Entry 5KRY (X-ray diffraction, 2.30 A resolution); this record covers chains A and B.

Chain A:
Molecule: 1-deoxy-D-xylulose 5-phosphate reductoisomerase
Source organism: Vibrio vulnificus (strain CMCP6)
Notes: EC 1.1.1.267
Reference sequence: Q8DBF5 (DXR_VIBVU); numbering as in UniProt; present here: 1-312, 314-402
Amino-acid sequence (405 residues; row label = number of the first residue in the row; note: 1 number in that range is skipped by the numbering (no residue carries it; nothing is unmodelled there); numbers below 1 keep their minus sign (Gly-2 is residue -2)):
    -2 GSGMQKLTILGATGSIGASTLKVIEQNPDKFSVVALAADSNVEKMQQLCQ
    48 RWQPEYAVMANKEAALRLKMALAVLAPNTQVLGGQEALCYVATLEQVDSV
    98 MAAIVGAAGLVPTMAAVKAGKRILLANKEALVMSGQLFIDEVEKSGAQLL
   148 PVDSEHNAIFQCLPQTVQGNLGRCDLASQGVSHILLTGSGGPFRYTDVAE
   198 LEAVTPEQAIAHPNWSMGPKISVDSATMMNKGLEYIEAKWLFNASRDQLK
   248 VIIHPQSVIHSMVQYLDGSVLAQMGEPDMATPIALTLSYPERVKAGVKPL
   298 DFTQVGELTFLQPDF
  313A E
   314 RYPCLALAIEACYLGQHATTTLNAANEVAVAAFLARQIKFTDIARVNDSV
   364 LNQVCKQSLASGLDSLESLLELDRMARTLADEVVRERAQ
Disordered / not traced: -2 to -1, 209-215, 371-375, 402
Differences from the reference sequence: expression tag (-2 to 0)
UniProt features mapped onto this chain:
  - binding site (NADPH): Thr10, Gly11, Ser12, Ile13, Asn38, Asn124, Glu126, Gly215
  - binding site (1-deoxy-D-xylulose 5-phosphate): Lys125, Ser151, Glu152, Ser186, His209, Ser222, Asn227, Lys228, Glu231
  - binding site (Mn(2+)): Asp150, Glu152, Glu231

Chain B:
Molecule: 1-deoxy-D-xylulose 5-phosphate reductoisomerase
Source organism: Vibrio vulnificus (strain CMCP6)
Notes: EC 1.1.1.267
Reference sequence: Q8DBF5 (DXR_VIBVU); numbering as in UniProt (aligned over 1-402)
Amino-acid sequence (405 residues; row label = number of the first residue in the row; numbers below 1 keep their minus sign (Gly-2 is residue -2)):
    -2 GSGMQKLTILGATGSIGASTLKVIEQNPDKFSVVALAADSNVEKMQQLCQ
    48 RWQPEYAVMANKEAALRLKMALAVLAPNTQVLGGQEALCYVATLEQVDSV
    98 MAAIVGAAGLVPTMAAVKAGKRILLANKEALVMSGQLFIDEVEKSGAQLL
   148 PVDSEHNAIFQCLPQTVQGNLGRCDLASQGVSHILLTGSGGPFRYTDVAE
   198 LEAVTPEQAIAHPNWSMGPKISVDSATMMNKGLEYIEAKWLFNASRDQLK
   248 VIIHPQSVIHSMVQYLDGSVLAQMGEPDMATPIALTLSYPERVKAGVKPL
   298 DFTQVGELTFLQPDFERYPCLALAIEACYLGQHATTTLNAANEVAVAAFL
   348 ARQIKFTDIARVNDSVLNQVCKQSLASGLDSLESLLELDRMARTLADEVV
   398 RERAQ
Disordered / not traced: -2 to -1, 372-375, 402
Differences from the reference sequence: expression tag (-2 to 0)
UniProt features mapped onto this chain:
  - binding site (NADPH): Thr10, Gly11, Ser12, Ile13, Asn38, Asn124, Glu126, Gly215
  - binding site (1-deoxy-D-xylulose 5-phosphate): Lys125, Ser151, Glu152, Ser186, His209, Ser222, Asn227, Lys228, Glu231
  - binding site (Mn(2+)): Asp150, Glu152, Glu231

How chain A and chain B interact:
Pairs across the interface (62):
  Gln158(A) - Ser266(B)  hydrogen bond
  Gln162(A) - Gln162(B)
  Leu182(A) - Phe299(B)  hydrophobic
  Met259(A) - Phe299(B)  hydrophobic
  Gln261(A) - Pro296(B)
  Gln261(A) - Leu297(B)  hydrogen bond (side chain-backbone)
  Tyr262(A) - Arg289(B)
  Leu263(A) - Val290(B)
  Leu263(A) - Lys291(B)
  Asp264(A) - Thr278(B)  hydrogen bond (backbone-side chain)
  Asp264(A) - Arg289(B)  salt bridge
  Asp264(A) - Val290(B)
  Asp264(A) - Ala292(B)
  Asp264(A) - Val294(B)
  Gly265(A) - Thr278(B)
  Ser266(A) - Gln158(B)  hydrogen bond
  Ser266(A) - Gln270(B)  hydrogen bond
  Ser266(A) - Met271(B)
  Ser266(A) - Thr278(B)
  Ser266(A) - Arg289(B)
  Val267(A) - Ala269(B)
  Val267(A) - Gln270(B)
  Val267(A) - Met271(B)  hydrogen bond (backbone-backbone)
  Leu268(A) - Gln158(B)
  Leu268(A) - Ala269(B)
  Ala269(A) - Val267(B)
  Ala269(A) - Leu268(B)
  Ala269(A) - Ala269(B)  hydrogen bond (backbone-backbone)
  Gln270(A) - Ser266(B)  hydrogen bond
  Gln270(A) - Val267(B)
  Gln270(A) - Leu268(B)
  Met271(A) - Ser266(B)
  Met271(A) - Val267(B)  hydrogen bond (backbone-backbone)
  Thr278(A) - Asp264(B)  hydrogen bond (side chain-backbone)
  Thr278(A) - Gly265(B)
  Thr278(A) - Ser266(B)
  Arg289(A) - Tyr262(B)
  Arg289(A) - Leu263(B)
  Arg289(A) - Asp264(B)  salt bridge
  Arg289(A) - Ser266(B)
  Val290(A) - Leu263(B)
  Val290(A) - Asp264(B)
  Lys291(A) - Leu263(B)
  Ala292(A) - Asp264(B)
  Val294(A) - Asp264(B)
  Pro296(A) - Gln261(B)
  Leu297(A) - Gln261(B)  hydrogen bond (backbone-side chain)
  Phe299(A) - Ile249(B)  hydrophobic
  Phe299(A) - Met259(B)  hydrophobic
  Phe299(A) - Phe307(B)  hydrophobic
  Thr300(A) - Gln309(B)
  Val302(A) - Phe307(B)  hydrophobic
  Gly303(A) - Leu305(B)
  Glu304(A) - Glu304(B)
  Glu304(A) - Leu305(B)
  Leu305(A) - Gly303(B)
  Leu305(A) - Glu304(B)
  Leu305(A) - Leu305(B)  hydrogen bond (backbone-backbone)
  Phe307(A) - Phe299(B)
  Phe307(A) - Val302(B)  hydrophobic
  Phe307(A) - Leu305(B)  hydrophobic
  Gln309(A) - Thr300(B)
Also at the interface, not in a pair above, chain A (39 interface residues in all): Cys159, Gly177, His180, Gly272, Ala281, Leu282, Lys295, Thr306
Also at the interface, not in a pair above, chain B (40 interface residues in all): Cys159, Gly177, His180, Leu182, Gly272, Ala281, Leu282, Lys295, Thr306

Overview:
Chain A and chain B form an interface of 39 and 40 residues respectively; the contacts include 12 hydrogen
bonds and 2 salt bridges. Among the polar pairs are Asp264(A)-Arg289(B), Gln158(A)-Ser266(B) and
Gln261(A)-Leu297(B).
Both chains are 1-deoxy-D-xylulose 5-phosphate reductoisomerase (Vibrio vulnificus (strain CMCP6)). Entry 5KRY
(1-deoxy-D-xylulose 5-phosphate reductoisomerase from Vibrio vulnificus) was determined by X-ray diffraction,
deposited together with 5KQO, 5KRR, 5KRV and 5KS1.
